Entry 7KXL (X-ray diffraction, 1.84 A resolution); this record covers chain A.

# Chain A
Protein: Tyrosine-protein kinase BTK
Source organism: Homo sapiens
Notes: EC 2.7.10.2; fragment: kinase domain
Reference sequence: Q06187 (BTK_HUMAN); numbering as in UniProt (aligned over 392-659)
Amino-acid sequence (268 residues; numbered 392 to 659; the number before each row is that of its first residue):
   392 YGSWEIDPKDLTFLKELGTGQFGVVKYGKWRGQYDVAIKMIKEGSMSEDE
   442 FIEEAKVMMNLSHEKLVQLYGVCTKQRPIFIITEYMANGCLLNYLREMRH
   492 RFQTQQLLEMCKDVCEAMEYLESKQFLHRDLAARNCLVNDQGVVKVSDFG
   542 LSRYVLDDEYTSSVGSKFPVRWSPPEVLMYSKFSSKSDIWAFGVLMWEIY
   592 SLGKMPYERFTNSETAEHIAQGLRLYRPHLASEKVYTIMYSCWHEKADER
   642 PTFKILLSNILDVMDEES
Disordered / not traced: 659
UniProt features mapped onto this chain:
  - motif: Trp-581 to Trp-588 (CAV1-binding)
  - active site: Asp-521 (Proton acceptor)
  - binding site (ATP): Leu-408 to Val-416, Lys-430
  - binding site (clofedanol): Thr-474 to Met-477, Leu-542
  - binding site (dasatinib): Thr-474 to Met-477
  - modified residue: Tyr-551 (Phosphotyrosine), Ser-604 (Phosphoserine), Tyr-617 (Phosphotyrosine), Ser-623 (Phosphoserine), Ser-659 (Phosphoserine)
  - natural variant: Leu-408 (L408P: In XLA), Gly-414 (G414R: In XLA), Tyr-418 (Y418H: In XLA), Ile-429 (I429N: In XLA), Lys-430 (K430E: In XLA; K430R: In XLA), Glu-445 (E445D: In XLA), Gly-462 (G462D: In XLA; G462V: In XLA), Tyr-476 (Y476D: In XLA), Met-477 (M477R: In XLA), Cys-481 (C481S: Found in patients with chronic lymphocytic leukemia; uncertain significance), Cys-502 (C502F: In XLA; C502W: In XLA), Cys-506 (C506R: In XLA; C506Y: In XLA), 36 further natural variant entries in UniProt
  - mutagenesis: Tyr-551 (Y551F: Loss of phosphorylation of GTF2I), Tyr-617 (Y617E: Defective in mediating calcium response)
Ligand contacts: X9J (3-tert-butyl-N-({2-fluoro-4-[2-(1-methyl-1H-pyrazol-4-yl)-1H-imidazo[4,5-b]pyridin-7-yl]phenyl}methyl)-1,2,4-oxadiazole-5-carboxamide): Leu-408, Gly-409, Thr-410, Gly-411, Gln-412, Phe-413, Val-416, Ala-428, Lys-430, Thr-474, Glu-475, Tyr-476, Met-477, Ala-478, Asn-479, Gly-480, Asp-521, Asn-526, Leu-528, Ser-538, Asp-539, Leu-542, Ser-543, Val-546, Tyr-551

# In short
Chain A binds compound X9J. From UniProt: active-site residue Asp-521, 10 ATP-binding residues, 5
clofedanol-binding residues and 4 dasatinib-binding residues.
Chain A is Tyrosine-protein kinase BTK (Homo sapiens); the structure, BTK1 soaked with compound 5, Y551 is
sequestered, was determined by X-ray diffraction (same publication as 7KXM, 7KXN, 7KXO, 7KXP and 7KXQ).
